6BCE - chains A and B of the 3 polymer chains in the assembly; structure by X-ray diffraction, 1.75 A resolution.

Chain A:
Protein: Ribosomal protein 3/homing endonuclease-like fusion protein
Source organism: Leptographium truncatum
Reference sequence: C7SWF3 (C7SWF3_9PEZI); residues 1-315 here correspond to UniProt positions 398-712 (UniProt number = residue number + 397)
Chain sequence (315 residues; row label = number of the first residue in the row):
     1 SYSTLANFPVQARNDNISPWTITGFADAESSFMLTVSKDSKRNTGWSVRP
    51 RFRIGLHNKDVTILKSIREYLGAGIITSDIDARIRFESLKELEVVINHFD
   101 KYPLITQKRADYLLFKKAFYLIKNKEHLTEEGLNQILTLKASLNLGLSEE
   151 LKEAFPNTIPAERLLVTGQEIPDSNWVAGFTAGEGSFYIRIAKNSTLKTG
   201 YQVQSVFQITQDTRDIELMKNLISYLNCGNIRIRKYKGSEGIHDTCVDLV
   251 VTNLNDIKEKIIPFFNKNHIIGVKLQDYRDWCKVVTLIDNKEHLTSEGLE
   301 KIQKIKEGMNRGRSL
Disordered / not traced: 1-15, 235-244, 315
Ion coordination: Ca2+ site 1: Ala28, Glu184 (shared with DA17(B) of chain B; 1 residue of chain C); Ca2+ site 2: Glu29, Gly183 (shared with DT16(B) of chain B; 1 residue of chain C); Ca2+ site 3: Glu29, Glu184 (shared with DT16(B), DA17(B) of chain B; 2 residues of chain C)
What the authors report for this chain:
  - mutagenesis - E184D: increased catalytic activity on non-cognate substrates
  - mutagenesis - E184D: increased catalytic activity on multiple central 4 substrates
  - binding site for the 27-nt DNA strand: Arg311
  - specificity-determining residues: Arg311

Chain B:
Molecule: 27-nt DNA strand
Sequence (27 nucleotides; row label = number of the first residue in the row):
     1 GGTCTAAACGTCGTATAGGAGCATTTG
Ion coordination: Ca2+ site 1: DT16 (shared with Glu29(A), Gly183(A) of chain A; 1 residue of chain C); Ca2+ site 2: DT16, DA17 (shared with Glu29(A), Glu184(A) of chain A; 2 residues of chain C); Ca2+ site 3: DA17 (shared with Ala28(A), Glu184(A) of chain A; 1 residue of chain C)

Chain A / chain B interface:
Residue-residue contacts (65):
  Ala28(A) with DA17(B), phosphate contact
  Glu29(A) with DT16(B), phosphate contact; DA17(B), phosphate contact
  Ser30(A) with DA17(B), sugar contact; DG18(B), phosphate contact
  Ser31(A) with DA17(B), sugar contact; DG18(B), hydrogen bond to the phosphate
  Met33(A) with DG18(B), sugar contact; DG19(B), phosphate contact
  Thr35(A) with DA20(B), base contact
  Ser37(A) with DA20(B), sugar contact; DG21(B), hydrogen bond to the phosphate
  Arg49(A) with DG21(B), hydrogen bond to the base; DC22(B), base contact
  Arg51(A) with DA20(B), hydrogen bond to the base; DG21(B), hydrogen bond to the base
  Arg53(A) with DG18(B), hydrogen bond to the base; DG19(B), hydrogen bond to the base
  Gly55(A) with DT16(B), sugar contact
  Leu56(A) with DT16(B), phosphate contact
  His57(A) with DA15(B), phosphate contact; DT16(B), hydrogen bond to the phosphate
  Asp81(A) with DT16(B), base contact
  Arg83(A) with DA17(B), base contact; DG18(B), hydrogen bond to the base; DG19(B), hydrogen bond to the base
  Lys108(A) with DG18(B), salt bridge to the phosphate
  Lys140(A) with DA20(B), salt bridge to the phosphate
  Leu143(A) with DG19(B), phosphate contact
  Asn144(A) with DG18(B), phosphate contact; DG19(B), hydrogen bond to the phosphate
  Leu145(A) with DG18(B), phosphate contact; DG19(B), hydrogen bond to the phosphate
  Gly146(A) with DG19(B), phosphate contact
  Ser148(A) with DA20(B), phosphate contact
  Glu184(A) with DA17(B), phosphate contact
  Arg190(A) with DA7(B), hydrogen bond to the base; DA8(B), base contact; DC9(B), base contact
  Thr196(A) with DT3(B), sugar contact; DC4(B), hydrogen bond to the base
  Leu197(A) with DC4(B), phosphate contact
  Lys198(A) with DT3(B), phosphate contact; DC4(B), hydrogen bond to the phosphate
  Gln202(A) with DT5(B), base contact; DA6(B), hydrogen bond to the base; DA7(B), base contact
  Gln204(A) with DA6(B), hydrogen bond to the base; DA7(B), hydrogen bond to the base
  Asn230(A) with DA7(B), hydrogen bond to the phosphate; DA8(B), phosphate contact
  Arg232(A) with DC9(B), base contact; DG10(B), hydrogen bond to the base; DT11(B), base contact
  Arg234(A) with DT11(B), base contact
  Thr252(A) with DA6(B), sugar contact; DA7(B), hydrogen bond to the phosphate
  Asn253(A) with DA6(B), phosphate contact; DA7(B), hydrogen bond to the phosphate
  Leu254(A) with DA6(B), hydrogen bond to the phosphate
  His293(A) with DT5(B), salt bridge to the phosphate
  Leu294(A) with DC4(B), phosphate contact
  Arg311(A) with DC12(B), base contact; DG13(B), hydrogen bond to the base; DT14(B), sugar contact
Other interface residues (no listed pair), chain A (44 interface residues in all): Phe32, Leu34, Val36, Lys38, Asp60, Ile231

In short:
The interface between chain A and chain B involves 44 residues on one side and 20 on the other, with 24
hydrogen bonds and 3 salt bridges. Polar contacts include Arg49(A)-DG21(B), Arg51(A)-DA20(B) and
Arg51(A)-DG21(B). The paper reports a binding site for the 27-nt DNA strand at Arg311(A); E184D of chain A
increases catalytic activity on non-cognate substrates.
Here chain A is Ribosomal protein 3/homing endonuclease-like fusion protein (Leptographium truncatum) and
chain B is a 27-nt DNA strand. Entry 6BCE (Wild-type I-LtrI bound to cognate substrate (pre-cleavage complex))
was determined by X-ray diffraction (same publication as 6BCF, 6BCG, 6BCI, 6BCN and 6BCT).
